Entry 8TML (electron microscopy, 3.40 A resolution); this record covers chains B and C of the 9 polymer chains in the assembly.

== Chain B (and C) ==
Name: Cobalt/magnesium transport protein CorA
Source organism: Thermotoga maritima
Notes: chain C of this document is another copy of the same molecule, construct and numbering; everything in this record applies to it too
Reference sequence: Q9WZ31 (CORA_THEMA); numbering as in UniProt (aligned over 1-351)
Chain sequence (373 residues; row label = number of the first residue in the row; numbers below 1 keep their minus sign (Met-21 is residue -21)):
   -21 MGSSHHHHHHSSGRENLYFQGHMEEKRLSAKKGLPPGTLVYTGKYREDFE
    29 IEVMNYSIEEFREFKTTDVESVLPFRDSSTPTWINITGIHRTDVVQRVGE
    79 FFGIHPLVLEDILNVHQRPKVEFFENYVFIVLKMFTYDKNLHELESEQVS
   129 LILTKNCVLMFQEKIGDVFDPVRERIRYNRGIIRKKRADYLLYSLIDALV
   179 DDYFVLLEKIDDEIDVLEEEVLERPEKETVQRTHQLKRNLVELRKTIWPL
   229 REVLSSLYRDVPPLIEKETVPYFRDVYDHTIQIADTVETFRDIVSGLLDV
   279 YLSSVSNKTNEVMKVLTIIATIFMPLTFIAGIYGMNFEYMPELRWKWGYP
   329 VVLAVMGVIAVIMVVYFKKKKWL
Not modelled in the structure: -21 to 1, 351 (chain C: -21 to 15, 351)
Sequence notes: initiating methionine (-21); expression tag (-20 to 0)
Ligand contacts: Mg2+ (MG): Gly312, Met313, Asn314

== How chain B and chain C interact ==
Contacting residue pairs (51; chain B residue first):
  Asp189(B) - Arg222(C)  salt bridge
  Asp189(B) - Lys223(C)  salt bridge
  Asp190(B) - Lys223(C)
  Asp193(B) - Val219(C)
  Asp193(B) - Arg222(C)  salt bridge
  Asp193(B) - Lys223(C)  salt bridge
  Glu196(B) - Lys215(C)  salt bridge
  Glu197(B) - Arg216(C)  salt bridge
  Leu200(B) - His212(C)
  Leu200(B) - Leu276(C)  hydrophobic
  Leu200(B) - Leu280(C)  hydrophobic
  Ser281(B) - Leu280(C)  hydrogen bond (side chain-backbone)
  Ser281(B) - Ser281(C)
  Ser281(B) - Val283(C)
  Asn285(B) - Val283(C)
  Asn288(B) - Val283(C)
  Asn288(B) - Thr287(C)  hydrogen bond
  Met291(B) - Val290(C)  hydrophobic
  Met291(B) - Met291(C)  hydrophobic
  Leu294(B) - Leu294(C)  hydrophobic
  Thr295(B) - Val290(C)
  Thr295(B) - Leu294(C)
  Ala298(B) - Leu294(C)  hydrophobic
  Thr299(B) - Ile297(C)
  Met302(B) - Ala298(C)  hydrophobic
  Pro303(B) - Phe301(C)  hydrophobic
  Thr305(B) - Thr305(C)
  Phe306(B) - Phe301(C)  hydrophobic
  Phe306(B) - Leu304(C)  hydrophobic
  Phe306(B) - Thr305(C)
  Ile310(B) - Tyr327(C)
  Ile310(B) - Leu331(C)  hydrophobic
  Met313(B) - Ala308(C)
  Met313(B) - Tyr311(C)  hydrophobic
  Asn314(B) - Tyr311(C)
  Asn314(B) - Gly312(C)
  Asn314(B) - Met313(C)  hydrogen bond (side chain-backbone)
  Asn314(B) - Asn314(C)  hydrogen bond
  Asn314(B) - Glu320(C)
  Phe315(B) - Glu320(C)
  Phe315(B) - Gly326(C)
  Phe315(B) - Tyr327(C)
  Glu316(B) - Glu320(C)
  Glu316(B) - Leu321(C)
  Tyr317(B) - Glu320(C)
  Tyr317(B) - Leu321(C)
  Tyr317(B) - Trp323(C)
  Tyr317(B) - Lys324(C)
  Tyr317(B) - Trp325(C)
  Tyr317(B) - Tyr327(C)
  Lys349(B) - Lys205(C)
Interface residues without a listed pair, chain B (32 interface residues in all): Val278, Ser284, Lys292, Gly309, Tyr311, Lys348, Trp350
Interface residues without a listed pair, chain C (37 interface residues in all): Lys286, Val293, Met302, Met334

== In short ==
32 residues of chain B face 37 of chain C across their interface; the contacts include 4 hydrogen bonds and 6
salt bridges. Among the polar pairs are Asp189(B)-Arg222(C), Asp189(B)-Lys223(C) and Asp193(B)-Arg222(C).
Chain B binds Mg2+.
Chain B and chain C are both Cobalt/magnesium transport protein CorA (Thermotoga maritima); the structure,
Cryo-EM structure of magnesium depleted CorA in complex with conformation-specific synthetic antibody C18,
State MGD-2B, was determined by electron microscopy.
